5Z01 - chain A; structure by X-ray diffraction, 1.75 A resolution.

[Chain A]
Name: Murein tetrapeptide carboxypeptidase
From: Escherichia coli (strain K12)
Notes: EC 3.4.17.13
Reference sequence: P76008 (LDCA_ECOLI); numbering as in UniProt (aligned over 1-304)
Amino-acid sequence (323 residues; numbered -18 to 304; the number before each row is that of its first residue; numbers below 1 keep their minus sign (Met-18 is residue -18)):
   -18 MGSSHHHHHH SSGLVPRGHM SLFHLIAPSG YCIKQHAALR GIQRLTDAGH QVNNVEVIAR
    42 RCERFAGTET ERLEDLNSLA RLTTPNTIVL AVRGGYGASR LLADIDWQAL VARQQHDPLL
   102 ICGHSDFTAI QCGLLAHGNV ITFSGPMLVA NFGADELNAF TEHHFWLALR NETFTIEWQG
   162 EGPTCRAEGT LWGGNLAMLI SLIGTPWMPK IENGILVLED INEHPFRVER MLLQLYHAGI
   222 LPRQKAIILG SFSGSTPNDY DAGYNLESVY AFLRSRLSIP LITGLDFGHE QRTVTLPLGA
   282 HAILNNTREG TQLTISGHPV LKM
Unresolved in the structure: -18 to -2, 304
Sequence notes: expression tag (-18 to 0)
Metal / ion sites: Mg2+: Arg255, Leu258
UniProt features mapped onto this chain:
  - active site: Ser106 (Nucleophile), Glu200 (Charge relay system), His270 (Charge relay system)
Reported in the primary citation:
  - contacts within the chain: Arg41-Asp56 (hydrogen bond), Ile202-His270
  - catalytic residues: Ser106, Glu200, His270
  - self-association interface (contacts with another copy of this molecule); pairs are residue here / residue on that copy: Arg81-Glu210 (salt bridge)

[In short]
Arg255 and Leu258 form the Mg2+ site. From UniProt: 3 active-site residues. From the paper: catalytic residues
Ser106, Glu200 and His270; a self-association interface involving Arg81 and Glu210.
Chain A is Murein tetrapeptide carboxypeptidase (Escherichia coli (strain K12)); the structure, Native
Escherichia coli L,D-carboxypeptidase A (LdcA), was determined by X-ray diffraction (same publication as
5Z03).
